PDB entry 8HW6 | X-ray diffraction, 1.92 A resolution | chain A

== Chain A ==
Molecule: Chitinase
Organism: Heterodera glycines
Notes: EC 3.2.1.14
UniProtKB: Q8I6X8 (Q8I6X8_HETGL); numbering as in UniProt (aligned over 1-350)
Chain sequence (356 residues; row label = number of the first residue in the row):
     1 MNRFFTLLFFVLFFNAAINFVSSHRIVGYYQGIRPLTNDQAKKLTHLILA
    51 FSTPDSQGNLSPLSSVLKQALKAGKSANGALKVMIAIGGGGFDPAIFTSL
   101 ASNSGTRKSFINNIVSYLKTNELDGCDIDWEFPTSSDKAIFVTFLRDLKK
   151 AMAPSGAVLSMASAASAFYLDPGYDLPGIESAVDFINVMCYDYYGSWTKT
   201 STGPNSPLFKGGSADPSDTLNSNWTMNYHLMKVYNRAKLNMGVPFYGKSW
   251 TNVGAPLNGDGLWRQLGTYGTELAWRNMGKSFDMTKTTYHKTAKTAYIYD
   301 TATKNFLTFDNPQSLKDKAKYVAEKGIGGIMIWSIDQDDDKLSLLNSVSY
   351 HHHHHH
Not modelled in the structure: 1-23, 350-356
Covalently attached groups: N-acetylglucosamine (NAG) linked to Asn223
Construct notes: expression tag (351-356)

== Summary ==
Covalently linked N-acetylglucosamine: at Asn223.
Chain A is Chitinase (Heterodera glycines); the structure, Crystal structure of Heterodera glycines chitinase
2, was determined by X-ray diffraction (same publication as 8HW7 and 8HW8).
